PDB entry 1JGP | X-ray diffraction, 7.00 A resolution (low resolution: residue-level contacts below are approximate; hydrogen-bond / salt-bridge calls are withheld) | chains A and G of the 25 polymer chains in the assembly

[Chain A]
Molecule: 30S 16S ribosomal RNA
From: Thermus thermophilus
Sequence (1522 nucleotides; numbered 0 to 1544 plus 19 insertion-coded residues; 42 numbers in that range are skipped by the numbering (no residue carries them; nothing is unmodelled there); the number before each row is that of its first residue; a row labelled like 186A-186F holds insertion residues (186A, then the next letters in order); numbering starts at 0):
     0 UUUGUUGGAG AGUUUGAUCC UGGCUCAGGG UGAACGCUGG CGGCGUGCCU AAGACAUGCA
    60 AGUCGUGCGG
    73 GCCGCGGGGU
    84 UUUACUCCGU
    95 GGU
    99 C
   101 AGCGGCGGAC GGGUGAGUAA CGCGUGGGU
  129A G
   130 ACCUACCCGG AAGAGGGGGA CAACCCGGGG AAACUCGGGC UAAUCCCCCA UGUGGAC
186A-186F CCGCCC
   187 CUUG
191A-191F GGGUGU
   191 GUCCAAAGGG C
   208 UUU
   216 GCCCGCUUCC GGAUGGGCCC GCGUCCCAUC AGCUAGUUGG UGGGGUAAUG GCCCACCAAG
   276 GCGACGACGG GUAGCCGGUC UGAGAGGAUG GCCGGCCACA GGGGCACUGA GACACGGGCC
   336 CCACUCCUAC GGGAGGCAGC AGUUAGGAAU CUUCCGCAAU GGGCGCAAGC CUGACGGAGC
   396 GACGCCGCUU GGAGGAAGAA GCCCUUCGGG GUGUAAACUC CUGAA
   442 CCCGGGACGA AACCCCC
   464 GACGA
   474 GGGGACUGAC GGUACCGGGG UAAUA
   500 GCGCCGGCCA ACUCCGUGCC AGCAGCCGCG GUAAUACGGA GGGCGCGAGC GUUACCCGGA
   560 UUCACUGGGC GUAAAGGGCG UGUAGGCGGC CUGGGGCGUC CCAUGUGAAA GACCACGGCU
   620 CAACCGUGGG GGAGCGUGGG AUACGCUCAG GCUAGACGGU GGGAGAGGGU GGUGGAAUUC
   680 CCGGAGUAGC GGUGAAAUGC GCAGAUACCG GGAGGAACGC CGAUGGCGAA GGCAGCCACC
   740 UGGUCCACCC GUGACGCUGA GGCGCGAAAG CGUGGGGAGC AAACCGGAUU AGAUACCCGG
   800 GUAGUCCACG CCCUAAACGA UGCGCGCUAG GUCUCUGGG
   841 UCU
   848 CCUGGGGGCC GAAGCUAACG CGUUAAGCGC GCCGCCUGGG GAGUACGGCC GCAAGGCUGA
   908 AACUCAAAGG AAUUGACGGG GGCCCGCACA AGCGGUGGAG CAUGUGGUUU AAUUCGAAGC
   968 AACGCGAAGA ACCUUACCAG GCCUUGACAU G
  998A C
   999 UAGGGAACCC GGGUGAAAGC CUGGGGUGCC
1028A-1028B CC
  1029 GCGA
1032A-1032B GG
  1033 GGAGCCCUAG CACAGGUGCU GCAUGGCCGU CGUCAGCUCG UGCCGUGAGG UGUUGGGUUA
  1093 AGUCCCGCAA CGAGCGCAAC CCCCGCCGUU AGUUGCCAGC GGUUCGGCCG GGCACUCUAA
  1153 CGGGACUGCC CGCGA
  1169 AAGCGGGAGG AAGGAGGGGA CGACGUCUGG UCAGCAUGGC CCUUACGGCC UGGGCGACAC
  1229 ACGUGCUACA AUGCCCACUA CAAAGCGAUG CCACCCGGCA ACGGGGAGCU AAUCGCAAAA
  1289 AGGUGGGCCC AGUUCGGAUU GGGGUCUGCA ACCCGACCCC AUGAAGCCGG AAUCGCUAGU
  1349 AAUCGCGGAU CAGC
 1362A C
  1363 AUGCCGCGGU GAAUACGUUC CCGGGCCUUG UACACACCGC CCGUCACGCC AUGGGAGCGG
  1423 GCUCUACCCG AAGUCGCCGG G
  1446 AGCCUACGGG
  1459 CAGGCGCCGA GGGUAGGGCC CGUGACUGGG GCGAAGUCGU AACAAGGUAG CUGUACCGGA
  1519 AGGUGCGGCU GGAUCACCUC CUUUCU
Disordered / not traced: 0, 1543-1544

[Chain G]
Name: 30S ribosomal protein S4
From: Thermus thermophilus
UniProtKB: P80373 (RS4_THET8); aligned to UniProt positions 1-209 over residues 1-209 (the alignment contains insertions or deletions, so no single offset holds)
Sequence (209 residues; each row starts with the number of its first residue):
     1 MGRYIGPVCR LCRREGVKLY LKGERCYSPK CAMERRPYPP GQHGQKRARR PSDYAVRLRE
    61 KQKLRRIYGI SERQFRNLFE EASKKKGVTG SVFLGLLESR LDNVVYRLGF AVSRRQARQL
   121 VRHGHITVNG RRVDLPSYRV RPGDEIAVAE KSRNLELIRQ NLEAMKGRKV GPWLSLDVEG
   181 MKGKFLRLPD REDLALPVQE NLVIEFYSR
Disordered / not traced: 1
UniProt features mapped onto this chain:
  - binding site (Zn(2+)): Cys9, Cys12, Cys26, Cys31

[How chain A and chain G interact]
Pairs across the interface - 5 pairs, chain A then chain G:
  G409(A) with Lys22(G)
  U427(A) with Pro40(G); Gly41(G)
  A430(A) with Pro7(G); Val8(G)
Other interface residues (no listed pair), chain A (6 interface residues in all): U1, A408, G542
Other interface residues (no listed pair), chain G (7 interface residues in all): Lys86, Gln116

[Summary]
Chain A and chain G form an interface of 6 and 7 residues respectively. From UniProt: 4 Zn2+-binding residues
on chain G.
Here chain A is 30S 16S ribosomal RNA and chain G is 30S ribosomal protein S4, both from Thermus thermophilus.
Entry 1JGP (The Path of Messenger RNA Through the Ribosome. THIS FILE, 1JGP, CONTAINS THE 30S RIBOSOME SUBUNIT
...) was determined by X-ray diffraction together with 1JGO and 1JGQ from the same study.
